9FAU - chains D and O of the 10 polymer chains in the assembly; structure by electron microscopy, 3.10 A resolution.

[Chain D]
Name: Gamma-aminobutyric acid receptor subunit beta-3
From: Homo sapiens
UniProt: P28472 (GBRB3_HUMAN); residues 9-447 here correspond to UniProt positions 34-472 (UniProt number = residue number + 25)
Amino-acid sequence (439 residues; numbered 9 to 447; the number before each row is that of its first residue):
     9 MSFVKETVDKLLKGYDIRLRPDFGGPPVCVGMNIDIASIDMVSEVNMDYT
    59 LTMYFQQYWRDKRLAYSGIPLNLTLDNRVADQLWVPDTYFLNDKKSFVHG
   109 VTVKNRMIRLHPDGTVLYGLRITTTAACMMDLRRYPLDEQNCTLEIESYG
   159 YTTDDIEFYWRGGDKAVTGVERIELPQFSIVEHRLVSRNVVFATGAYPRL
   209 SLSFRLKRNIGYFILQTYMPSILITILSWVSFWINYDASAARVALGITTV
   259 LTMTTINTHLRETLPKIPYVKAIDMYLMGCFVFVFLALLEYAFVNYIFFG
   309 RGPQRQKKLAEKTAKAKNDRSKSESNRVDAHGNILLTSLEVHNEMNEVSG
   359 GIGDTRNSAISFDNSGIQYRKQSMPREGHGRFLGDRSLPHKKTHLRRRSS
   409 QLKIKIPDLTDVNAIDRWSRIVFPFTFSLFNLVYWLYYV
Unresolved in the structure: 310-418
Disulfide bonds: Cys136-Cys150
Glycans and other covalent adducts: N-acetylglucosamine (NAG) linked to Asn80; glycan linked to Asn149
Residues lining bound ligands:
  - hexadecane (R16), molecule 1: Val278, Met286, Val290
  - hexadecane (R16), molecule 2: Phe293, Leu297, Phe301
UniProt features mapped onto this chain:
  - binding site (benzamidine): Asp95 to Tyr97, Glu155 to Tyr157, Phe200
  - binding site (4-aminobutanoate): Tyr97, Glu155, Tyr157, Thr202
  - binding site (histamine): Tyr97, Ser156, Tyr157, Thr202
  - glycosylation (N-linked (GlcNAc...) asparagine): Asn80, Asn149

[Chain O]
Name: Megabody25
From: Lama glama
Notes: antibody fragment or engineered binder
Amino-acid sequence (522 residues; row label = number of the first residue in the row):
     1 QVQLVESGGGLVQTKTTTSVIDTTNDAQNLLTQAQTIVNTLKDYCPILIA
    51 KSSSSNGGTNNANTPSWQTAGGGKNSCATFGAEFSAASDMINNAQKIVQE
   101 TQQLSANQPKNITQPHNLNLNSPSSLTALAQKMLKNAQSQAEILKLANQV
   151 ESDFNKLSSGHLKDYIGKCDASAISSANMTMQNQKNNWGNGCAGVEETQS
   201 LLKTSAADFNNQTPQINQAQNLANTLIQELGNNTYEQLSRLLTNDNGTNS
   251 KTSAQAINQAVNNLNERAKTLAGGTTNSPAYQATLLALRSVLGLWNSMGY
   301 AVICGGYTKSPGENNQKDFHYTDENGNGTTINCGGSTNSNGTHSYNGTNT
   351 LKADKNVSLSIEQYEKIHEAYQILSKALKQAGLAPLNSKGEKLEAHVTTS
   401 KYGSLRLSCAASGHTFNYPIMGWFRQAPGKEREFVGAISWSGGSTSYADS
   451 VKDRFTISRDNAKNTVYLEMNNLKPEDTAVYYCAAKGRYSGGLYYPTNYD
   501 YWGQGTQVTVSSHHHHHHEPEA
Unresolved in the structure: 10-404, 511-522
Disulfide bonds: Cys409-Cys483

[How chain D and chain O interact]
Contacting residue pairs - 8 pairs, chain D then chain O:
  Lys173(D) - Asp449(O)  salt bridge
  Val178(D) - Ser444(O)  hydrogen bond (backbone-side chain)
  Glu179(D) - Ser439(O)  hydrogen bond (backbone-side chain)
  Glu179(D) - Ser444(O)  hydrogen bond (backbone-side chain)
  Glu179(D) - Leu493(O)
  Glu182(D) - Trp440(O)
  Glu182(D) - Ser441(O)
  Ile188(D) - Gly443(O)
Other interface residues (no listed pair), chain D (8 interface residues in all): Arg180, Ile181, Ser187
Other interface residues (no listed pair), chain O (11 interface residues in all): Ile420, Lys452, Arg488, Tyr494

[In short]
Chain D and chain O form an interface of 8 and 11 residues respectively, with 3 hydrogen bonds and 1 salt
bridge. Among the polar pairs are Lys173(D)-Asp449(O), Val178(D)-Ser444(O) and Glu179(D)-Ser439(O). Ligands of
chain D: hexadecane. N-acetylglucosamine is covalently linked to Asn80(D).
Here chain D is Gamma-aminobutyric acid receptor subunit beta-3 (Homo sapiens) and chain O is Megabody25 (Lama
glama). Entry 9FAU (CryoEM structure of human full-length beta3gamma2 GABA(A) receptor in complex with GARLH4,
the TMD of Neuroligin2 ...) was determined by electron microscopy.
